PDB entry 3VH4 | X-ray diffraction, 2.65 A resolution | chains A and B

Chain A:
Molecule: Ubiquitin-like modifier-activating enzyme ATG7
Organism: Saccharomyces cerevisiae
Notes: fragment: C-terminal domain
Reference sequence: P38862 (ATG7_YEAST); numbering as in UniProt (aligned over 295-630)
Sequence (340 residues; numbered 291 to 630; the number before each row is that of its first residue):
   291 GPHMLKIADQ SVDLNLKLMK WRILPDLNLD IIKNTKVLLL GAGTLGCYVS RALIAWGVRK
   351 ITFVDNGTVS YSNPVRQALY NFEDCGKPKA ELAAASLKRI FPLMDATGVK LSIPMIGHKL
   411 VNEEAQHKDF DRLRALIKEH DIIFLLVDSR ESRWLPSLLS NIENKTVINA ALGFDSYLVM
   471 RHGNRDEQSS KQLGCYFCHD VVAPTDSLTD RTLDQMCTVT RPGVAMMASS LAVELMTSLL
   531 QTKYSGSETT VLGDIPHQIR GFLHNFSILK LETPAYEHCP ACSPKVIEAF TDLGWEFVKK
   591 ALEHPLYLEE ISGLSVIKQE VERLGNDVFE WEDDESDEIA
Not modelled in the structure: 291-293, 614-630
Differences from the reference sequence: expression tag (291-294)
Metal / ion sites: Mg2+: Asp438 (together with ATP); Zn2+: Cys485, Cys488, Cys569, Cys572
Ligand contacts: ATP (adenosine-5'-triphosphate): Gly331, Ala332, Gly333, Thr334, Val354, Asp355, Asn356, Gly357, Asn363, Gln367, Lys379, Leu401, Ser402, Ile403, Met405, Leu436, Val437, Asp438, Ser442, Thr508
Curated features (UniProtKB/Swiss-Prot):
  - region: Ala591 to Ala630 (Homodimerization)
  - motif: Gly331 to Gly336 (GXGXXG motif)
  - active site: Cys507 (Glycyl thioester intermediate)
  - mutagenesis: Gly333 (G333A: Loss of interaction with ATG8 and ATG12, and no more ATG12-ATG5 conjugate. Defect in Cvt pathway and autophagy), Arg443 (R443A: Loss of interaction with ATG8), Ser466 (S466A: Loss of interaction with ATG8; when associated with F-486 and A-490), Tyr486 (Y486F: Loss of interaction with ATG8; when associated with A-466 and A-490), Asp490 (D490A: Loss of interaction with ATG8; when associated with A-466 and F-486), Cys507 (C507A: Loss of interaction with ATG8 and ATG12 and no more formation of ATG12-ATG5 conjugate. Defect in Cvt pathway and autophagy ...), Arg511 (R511A: Impaired homodimerization and ATP-binding. Homodimerization and ATP-binding are recovered when it heterodimerizes with an ATG7 molecule with a R-524 mutation), Glu524 (E524R: Impaired homodimerization and ATP-binding. Homodimerization and ATP-binding are recovered when it heterodimerizes with an ATG7 molecule with a A-511 mutation), Arg550 (R550A: Loss of interaction with ATG8)

Chain B:
Molecule: Autophagy-related protein 8
Organism: Saccharomyces cerevisiae
Reference sequence: P38182 (ATG8_YEAST); residue numbers follow UniProt; this construct covers 1-116
Sequence (119 residues; each row starts with the number of its first residue; numbers below 1 keep their minus sign (Gly-2 is residue -2)):
    -2 GPHMKSTFKS EYPFEKRKAE SERIADRFPN RIPVICEKAE KSDIPEIDKR KYLVPADLTV
    58 GQFVYVIRKR IMLPPEKAIF IFVNDTLPPT AALMSAIYQE HKDKDGFLYV TYSGENTFG
Not modelled in the structure: -2 to 3
Differences from the reference sequence: expression tag (-2 to 0); engineered mutation Pro26 (Lys in P38182)

Chain A / chain B interface:
Residue-residue contacts - 63 pairs, chain A then chain B:
  Thr334(A) - Gly116(B)
  Leu335(A) - Phe115(B)
  Leu335(A) - Gly116(B)  hydrogen bond (backbone-backbone)
  Leu436(A) - Gly116(B)
  Val437(A) - Thr114(B)
  Val437(A) - Phe115(B)
  Val437(A) - Gly116(B)
  Asp438(A) - Thr114(B)
  Asp438(A) - Gly116(B)
  Ser439(A) - Thr114(B)  hydrogen bond (backbone-backbone)
  Arg440(A) - Glu73(B)
  Arg440(A) - Ala75(B)
  Arg443(A) - Thr114(B)  hydrogen bond (side chain-backbone)
  Arg443(A) - Phe115(B)
  Ala461(A) - Asn113(B)
  Ala461(A) - Thr114(B)
  Ala461(A) - Phe115(B)
  Leu462(A) - Asn113(B)
  Leu462(A) - Thr114(B)  hydrogen bond (backbone-backbone)
  Leu462(A) - Phe115(B)  hydrogen bond (backbone-backbone)
  Gly463(A) - Asn113(B)  hydrogen bond (backbone-side chain)
  Ser466(A) - Asn113(B)  hydrogen bond
  Tyr467(A) - Asn113(B)
  Leu468(A) - Asn113(B)
  Tyr486(A) - Glu112(B)
  Tyr486(A) - Asn113(B)  hydrogen bond (side chain-backbone)
  Tyr486(A) - Thr114(B)
  Cys488(A) - Thr87(B)  hydrogen bond (backbone-side chain)
  His489(A) - Ile76(B)
  His489(A) - Leu84(B)
  His489(A) - Thr87(B)
  Asp490(A) - Arg65(B)  salt bridge
  Asp490(A) - Ala75(B)
  Asp490(A) - Ile76(B)  hydrogen bond (side chain-backbone)
  Val491(A) - Gly58(B)
  Val492(A) - Arg65(B)
  Val492(A) - Pro72(B)
  Asp496(A) - Glu73(B)
  Ser497(A) - Glu73(B)
  Gln505(A) - Lys74(B)  hydrogen bond (backbone-side chain)
  Met506(A) - Lys74(B)
  Cys507(A) - Phe115(B)
  Thr508(A) - Phe115(B)
  Thr510(A) - Phe115(B)
  Gln548(A) - Leu84(B)
  Arg550(A) - Phe77(B)
  Arg550(A) - Leu84(B)
  Arg550(A) - Glu112(B)  salt bridge
  Arg550(A) - Asn113(B)
  Phe552(A) - Phe79(B)  hydrophobic
  His554(A) - Lys38(B)
  Leu559(A) - Phe79(B)  hydrophobic
  Leu559(A) - Asp82(B)
  Leu561(A) - Asp82(B)
  Leu561(A) - Leu84(B)  hydrophobic
  Glu562(A) - Leu84(B)
  Thr563(A) - Leu84(B)
  Pro564(A) - Pro86(B)
  Tyr566(A) - Thr87(B)
  Tyr566(A) - Ala88(B)  hydrophobic
  Ile607(A) - Gln59(B)  hydrogen bond (backbone-side chain)
  Glu610(A) - Gln59(B)  hydrogen bond
  Val611(A) - Gln59(B)
Other interface residues (no listed pair), chain A (46 interface residues in all): Gly333, Ala460, Asp465, Ala493, Thr495, Lys608
Other interface residues (no listed pair), chain B (26 interface residues in all): Glu37, Asp40, Val61, Tyr62, Thr83

Overview:
46 residues of chain A and 26 residues of chain B are in contact, with 13 hydrogen bonds and 2 salt bridges.
Polar contacts include Asp490(A)-Arg65(B), Arg550(A)-Glu112(B) and Arg443(A)-Thr114(B). Chain A binds ATP.
Here chain A is Ubiquitin-like modifier-activating enzyme ATG7 and chain B is Autophagy-related protein 8,
both from Saccharomyces cerevisiae. Entry 3VH4 (Crystal structure of Atg7CTD-Atg8-MgATP complex) was
determined by X-ray diffraction together with 3VH2 and 3VH3 from the same study.
